Entry 8Z64 (electron microscopy, 3.53 A resolution); this record covers chains A and C of the 3 polymer chains in the assembly.

Chain A (and C):
Molecule: Spike glycoprotein
Source organism: Severe acute respiratory syndrome coronavirus 2
Notes: chain C of this document is another copy of the same molecule, construct and numbering; everything in this record applies to it too
UniProt: P0DTC2 (SPIKE_SARS2); residue numbers follow UniProt; this construct covers 1-1208
Amino-acid sequence (1288 residues; each row starts with the number of its first residue):
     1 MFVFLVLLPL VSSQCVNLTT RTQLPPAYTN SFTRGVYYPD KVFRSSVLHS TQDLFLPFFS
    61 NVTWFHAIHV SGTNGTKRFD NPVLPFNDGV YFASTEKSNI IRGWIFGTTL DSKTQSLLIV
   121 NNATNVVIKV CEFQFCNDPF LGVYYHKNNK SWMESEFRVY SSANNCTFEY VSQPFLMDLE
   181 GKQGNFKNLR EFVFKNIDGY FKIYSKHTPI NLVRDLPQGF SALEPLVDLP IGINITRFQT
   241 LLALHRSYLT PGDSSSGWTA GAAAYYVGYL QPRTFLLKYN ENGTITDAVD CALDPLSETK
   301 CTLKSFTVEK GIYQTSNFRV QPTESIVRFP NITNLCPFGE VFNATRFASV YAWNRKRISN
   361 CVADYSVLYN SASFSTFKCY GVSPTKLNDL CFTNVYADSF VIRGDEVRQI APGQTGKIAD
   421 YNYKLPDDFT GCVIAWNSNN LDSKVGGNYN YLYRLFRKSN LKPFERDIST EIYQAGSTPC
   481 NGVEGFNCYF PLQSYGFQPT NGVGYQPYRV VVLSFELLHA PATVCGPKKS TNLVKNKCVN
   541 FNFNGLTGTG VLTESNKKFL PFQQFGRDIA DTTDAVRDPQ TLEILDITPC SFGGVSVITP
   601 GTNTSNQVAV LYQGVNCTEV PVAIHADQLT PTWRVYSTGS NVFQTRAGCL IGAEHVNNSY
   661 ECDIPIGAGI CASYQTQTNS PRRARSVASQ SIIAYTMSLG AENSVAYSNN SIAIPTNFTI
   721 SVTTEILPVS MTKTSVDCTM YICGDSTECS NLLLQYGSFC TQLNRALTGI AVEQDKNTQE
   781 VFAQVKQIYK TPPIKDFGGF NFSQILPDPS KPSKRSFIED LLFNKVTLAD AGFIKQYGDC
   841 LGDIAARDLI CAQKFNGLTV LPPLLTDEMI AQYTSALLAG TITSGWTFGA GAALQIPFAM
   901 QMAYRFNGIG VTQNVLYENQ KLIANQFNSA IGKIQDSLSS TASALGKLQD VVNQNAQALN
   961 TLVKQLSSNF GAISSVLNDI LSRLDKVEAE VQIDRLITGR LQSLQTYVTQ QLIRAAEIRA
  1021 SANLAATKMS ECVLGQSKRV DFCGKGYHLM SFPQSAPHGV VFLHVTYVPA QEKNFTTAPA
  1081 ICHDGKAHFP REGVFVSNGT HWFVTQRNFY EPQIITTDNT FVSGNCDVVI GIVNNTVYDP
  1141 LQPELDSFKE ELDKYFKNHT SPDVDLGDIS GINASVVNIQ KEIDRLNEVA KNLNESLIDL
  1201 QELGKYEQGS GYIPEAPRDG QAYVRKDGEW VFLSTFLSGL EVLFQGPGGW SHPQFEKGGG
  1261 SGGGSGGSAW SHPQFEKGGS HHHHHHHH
Not modelled in the structure: 1-319, 592-1288 (chain C: 1-13, 309-1288)
Disulfides: Cys336-Cys361, Cys379-Cys432, Cys391-Cys525, Cys480-Cys488, Cys538-Cys590
Glycans and other covalent adducts: N-acetylglucosamine (NAG) linked to Asn331, Asn343
Sequence notes: variant Gly614 (Asp in P0DTC2); expression tag (1209-1288)
Swiss-Prot annotation at these positions:
  - region: Asn280 to Cys301 (Putative superantigen), Arg403 to Asp405 (Integrin-binding motif), Asn448 to Phe456 (Immunodominant HLA epitope recognized by the CD8+), Pro681 to Ala684 (Putative superantigen), Ser816 to Tyr837 (Fusion peptide 1), Lys835 to Phe855 (Fusion peptide 2), Asp1163 to Glu1202 (Heptad repeat 2)
  - site (Cleavage): Arg685, Ser686, Arg815, Ser816
  - glycosylation: Asn17 (N-linked (GlcNAc...) (complex) asparagine), Asn61 (N-linked (GlcNAc...) (hybrid) asparagine), Asn74 (N-linked (GlcNAc...) (complex) asparagine), Asn122 (N-linked (GlcNAc...) (hybrid) asparagine), Asn149 (N-linked (GlcNAc...) (complex) asparagine), Asn165 (N-linked (GlcNAc...) (complex) asparagine), Asn234 (N-linked (GlcNAc...) (high mannose) asparagine), Asn282 (N-linked (GlcNAc...) (complex) asparagine), Thr323 (O-linked (GalNAc) threonine), Ser325 (O-linked (HexNAc...) serine), Asn331 (N-linked (GlcNAc...) (complex) asparagine), Asn343 (N-linked (GlcNAc...) (complex) asparagine), Asn603 (N-linked (GlcNAc...) (hybrid) asparagine), Asn616 (N-linked (GlcNAc...) (complex) asparagine), Asn657 (N-linked (GlcNAc...) (complex) asparagine), Thr676 (O-linked (GlcNAc...) threonine), Thr678 (O-linked (GlcNAc...) threonine), Asn709 (N-linked (GlcNAc...) (high mannose) asparagine), Asn717 (N-linked (GlcNAc...) (hybrid) asparagine), Asn801 (N-linked (GlcNAc...) (hybrid) asparagine) and 6 more in UniProt
  - natural variant: Leu5 (L5F: In strain: Iota/B.1.526), Ser13 (S13I: In strain: Epsilon/B.1.427/B.1.429), Leu18 (L18F: In strain: Beta/B.1.351, Gamma/P.1 and 1 more), Thr19 (T19I: In strain: Omicron/BQ.1.1, Omicron/XBB.1.5 and 1 more; T19R: In strain: Delta/B.1.617.2, Omicron/BA.2 and 4 more), Thr20 (T20N: In strain: Gamma/P.1), Leu24 to Ala27 (sequence variant, change not given here; In strain: Omicron/BA.2, Omicron/BA.2.12.1 and 6 more), Pro26 (P26S: In strain: Gamma/P.1), Gln52 (Q52H: In strain: Omicron/EG.5.1), Ala67 (A67V: In strain: Eta/B.1.525, Omicron/BA.1), His69 to Val70 (deletion: In strain: Alpha/B.1.1.7, Eta/B.1.525 and 5 more), Gly75 (G75V: In strain: Lambda/C.37), Thr76 (T76I: In strain: Lambda/C.37), 81 further natural variant entries in UniProt
  - mutagenesis: His69 to Val70 (Increased incorporation of cleaved spike into virions), Asn121 (N121Q: Partial loss of biliverdin affinity), Arg190 (R190K: Partial loss of biliverdin affinity), Asn234 (N234Q: Increased resistance to neutralizing antibodies), Asn331 (N331Q: Reduced viral infectivity), Asn343 (N343Q: Reduced viral infectivity), Leu452 (L452R: Increased resistance to neutralizing antibodies. Decreases HLA binding to NF9 epitope. Increased binding affinity to human ACE2), Tyr453 (Y453F: Decreased HLA binding to NF9 epitope. Increased binding affinity to human ACE2), Ala475 (A475V: Increased resistance to neutralizing antibodies), Val483 (V483A: Increased resistance to neutralizing antibodies), Glu484 (E484D: Increased replication in human TMEM106B overexpressing cells), Phe490 (F490L: Increased resistance to neutralizing antibodies and human covalescent sera neutralization), 14 further mutagenesis entries in UniProt

Chain A / chain C interface:
Residue-residue contacts (28):
  Arg357(A) - Cys166(C)
  Arg357(A) - Thr167(C)  hydrogen bond (side chain-backbone)
  Asn360(A) - Phe168(C)
  Pro521(A) - Tyr200(C)
  Pro521(A) - Pro230(C)  hydrophobic
  Lys557(A) - Phe43(C)
  Lys558(A) - Phe43(C)
  Lys558(A) - Asn282(C)
  Phe559(A) - Phe43(C)  hydrophobic
  Leu560(A) - Tyr38(C)
  Leu560(A) - Asn282(C)
  Leu560(A) - Gly283(C)
  Phe562(A) - Tyr38(C)  hydrophobic
  Phe562(A) - Lys41(C)
  Phe562(A) - Glu224(C)
  Phe562(A) - Pro225(C)
  Gln563(A) - Val42(C)  hydrogen bond (side chain-backbone)
  Gln563(A) - Phe43(C)
  Gln563(A) - Gly283(C)
  Gln564(A) - Lys41(C)
  Phe565(A) - Lys41(C)
  Phe565(A) - Val42(C)
  Phe565(A) - Phe43(C)  hydrogen bond (backbone-backbone)
  Gly566(A) - Phe43(C)
  Arg567(A) - Val42(C)
  Arg567(A) - Phe43(C)  hydrogen bond (backbone-backbone)
  Arg567(A) - Arg44(C)
  Asp571(A) - His49(C)  salt bridge
Interface residues without a listed pair, chain A (16 interface residues in all): Ser359, Thr523
Interface residues without a listed pair, chain C (21 interface residues in all): Asp40, Asp198, Gly199, Ile231, Gly232, Thr284

Summary:
16 residues of chain A and 21 residues of chain C are in contact; the contacts include 4 hydrogen bonds and 1
salt bridge. Polar contacts include Asp571(A)-His49(C), Arg357(A)-Thr167(C) and Gln563(A)-Val42(C). UniProt
lists 28 mutagenesis sites on chain A.
Both chains are Spike glycoprotein (Severe acute respiratory syndrome coronavirus 2). Entry 8Z64 (Cryo-EM
structure of SARS-CoV-2 D614G S with three ACE2 receptors binding (RB3) in prefusion conformation (focused
...) was determined by electron microscopy (same publication as 8Z3W, 8Z4X, 8Z6A, 8Z7B and 8Z7P).
